Entry 4XDD (X-ray diffraction, 1.60 A resolution); this record covers chain A.

Chain A:
Protein: Iron hydrogenase 1
Source organism: Clostridium pasteurianum
Notes: EC 1.12.7.2
UniProtKB: P29166 (PHF1_CLOPA); numbering as in UniProt (aligned over 1-574)
Sequence (583 residues; each row starts with the number of its first residue):
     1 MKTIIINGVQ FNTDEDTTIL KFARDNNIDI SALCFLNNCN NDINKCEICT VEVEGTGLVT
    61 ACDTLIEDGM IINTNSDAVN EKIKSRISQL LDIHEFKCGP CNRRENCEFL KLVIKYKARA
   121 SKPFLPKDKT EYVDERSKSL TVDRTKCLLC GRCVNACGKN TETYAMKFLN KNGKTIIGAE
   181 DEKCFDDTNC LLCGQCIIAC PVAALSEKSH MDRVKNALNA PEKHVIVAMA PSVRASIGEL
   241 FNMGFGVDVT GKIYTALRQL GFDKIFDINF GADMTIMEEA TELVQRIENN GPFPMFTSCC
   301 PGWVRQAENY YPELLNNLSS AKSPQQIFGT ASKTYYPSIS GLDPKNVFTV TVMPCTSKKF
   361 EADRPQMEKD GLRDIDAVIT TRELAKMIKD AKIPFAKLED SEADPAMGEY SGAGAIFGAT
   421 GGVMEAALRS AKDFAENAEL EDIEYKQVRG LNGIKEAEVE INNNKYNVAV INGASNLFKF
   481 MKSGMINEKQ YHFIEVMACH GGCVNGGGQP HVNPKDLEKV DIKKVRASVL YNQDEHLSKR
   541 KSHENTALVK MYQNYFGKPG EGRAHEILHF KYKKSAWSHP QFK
Disordered / not traced: 583
Differences from the reference sequence: expression tag (575-583)
Curated features (UniProtKB/Swiss-Prot):
  - binding site ([2Fe-2S] cluster): Cys-34, Cys-46, Cys-49, Cys-62
  - binding site ([4Fe-4S] cluster): His-94, Cys-98, Cys-101, Cys-107, Cys-147, Cys-150, Cys-153, Cys-157, Cys-190, Cys-193, Cys-196, Cys-200, Cys-300, Cys-355, Cys-499, Cys-503
  - binding site (Fe(2+)): Cys-503
Ion coordination: 2Fe-2S cluster Fe: Cys-34, Cys-46, Cys-49, Cys-62; Mg2+ site 1: Asn-40, Asp-42; 4Fe-4S cluster Fe site 1: His-94, Cys-98, Cys-101, Cys-107; 4Fe-4S cluster Fe site 2: Cys-147, Cys-150, Cys-153, Cys-200; 4Fe-4S cluster Fe site 3: Cys-157, Cys-190, Cys-193, Cys-196; Mg2+ site 2 near Leu-218 (its only coordinating residue here); 4Fe-4S cluster Fe site 4: Cys-300, Cys-355, Cys-499, Cys-503
Residues lining bound ligands:
  - 2Fe-2S cluster (FES): Ala-32, Leu-33, Cys-34, Phe-35, Asn-40, Lys-45, Cys-46, Glu-47, Cys-49, Thr-60, Cys-62
  - 4Fe-4S cluster (SF4), molecule 1: His-94, Glu-95, Phe-96, Lys-97, Cys-98, Cys-101, Arg-103, Arg-104, Cys-107, Phe-109, Leu-110, Lys-146, Val-202, Ala-203
  - 4Fe-4S cluster (SF4), molecule 2: Leu-140, Cys-157, Thr-161, Thr-163, Ala-165, Met-166, Phe-185, Cys-190, Leu-191, Leu-192, Cys-193, Gly-194, Gln-195, Cys-196
  - 4Fe-4S cluster (SF4), molecule 3: Cys-147, Leu-148, Leu-149, Cys-150, Gly-151, Arg-152, Cys-153, Ile-177, Ala-199, Cys-200, Pro-201, Val-202, Ala-204, Leu-205
  - 4Fe-4S cluster (SF4), molecule 4: Cys-193, Cys-299, Cys-300, Pro-301, Gly-302, Pro-354, Cys-355, Ser-357, Lys-358, Met-497, Ala-498, Cys-499, Gly-502, Cys-503, Gly-506

Overview:
Chain A binds 4 copies of 4Fe-4S cluster and 2Fe-2S cluster. Cys-34, Cys-46, Cys-49 and Cys-62 form the 2Fe-2S
cluster Fe site. UniProt lists 4 [2Fe-2S] cluster-binding residues, 16 [4Fe-4S] cluster-binding residues and
Fe2+-binding residue Cys-503.
Chain A is Iron hydrogenase 1 (Clostridium pasteurianum); the structure, Apo [FeFe]-Hydrogenase CpI, was
determined by X-ray diffraction (same publication as 4XDC and 5BYQ).
